8G2Z - chains 1V and LJ of the 431 polymer chains in the assembly; structure by electron microscopy, 4.10 A resolution (low resolution: residue-level contacts below are approximate; hydrogen-bond / salt-bridge calls are withheld).

== Chain 1V ==
Molecule: DNA polymerase delta C4-type zinc-finger protein
Source organism: Tetrahymena thermophila
Reference sequence: I7M279 (I7M279_TETTS); residues 1-269 here = UniProt positions 1-269
Chain sequence (269 residues; each row starts with the number of its first residue):
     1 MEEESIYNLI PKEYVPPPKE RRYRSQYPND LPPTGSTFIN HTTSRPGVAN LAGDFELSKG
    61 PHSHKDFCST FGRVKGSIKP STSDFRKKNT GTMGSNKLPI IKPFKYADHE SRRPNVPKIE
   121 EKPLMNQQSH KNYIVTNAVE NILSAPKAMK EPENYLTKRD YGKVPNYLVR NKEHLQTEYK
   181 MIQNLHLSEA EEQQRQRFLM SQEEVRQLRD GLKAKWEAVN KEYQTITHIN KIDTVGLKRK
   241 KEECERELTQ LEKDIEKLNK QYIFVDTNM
Disordered / not traced: 75-80

== Chain LJ ==
Molecule: Tubulin beta chain
Source organism: Tetrahymena thermophila
Reference sequence: P41352 (TBB_TETTH); numbering as in UniProt (aligned over 1-443)
Chain sequence (443 residues; numbered 1 to 443; the number before each row is that of its first residue):
     1 MREIVHIQGG QCGNQIGAKF WEVISDEHGI DPTGTYHGDS DLQLERINVY YNEATGGRYV
    61 PRAILMDLEP GTMDSVRAGP FGQLFRPDNF VFGQTGAGNN WAKGHYTEGA ELIDSVLDVV
   121 RKEAEGCDCL QGFQITHSLG GGTGSGMGTL LISKVREEYP DRIMETFSVV PSPKVSDTVV
   181 EPYNATLSVH QLVENADECM VIDNEALYDI CFRTLKLTTP TYGDLNHLVS AAMSGVTCCL
   241 RFPGQLNSDL RKLAVNLIPF PRLHFFMIGF APLTSRGSQQ YRALTVPELT QQMFDAKNMM
   301 CAADPRHGRY LTASALFRGR MSTKEVDEQM LNVQNKNSSY FVEWIPNNIK SSICDIPPKG
   361 LKMAVTFVGN STAIQEMFKR VAEQFTAMFR RKAFLHWYTG EGMDEMEFTE AESNMNDLVS
   421 EYQQYQDATA EEEGEFEEEE GEN
Disordered / not traced: 431-443

== Chain 1V / chain LJ interface ==
Pairs across the interface - 46 pairs, chain 1V then chain LJ:
  His41(1V) - Asp128(LJ)
  Thr42(1V) - Cys127(LJ)
  Thr42(1V) - Asp128(LJ)
  Pro61(1V) - Asp161(LJ)
  His62(1V) - Asp161(LJ)
  His62(1V) - Arg162(LJ)
  Asp66(1V) - Glu158(LJ)
  Cys68(1V) - Arg121(LJ)
  Cys68(1V) - Glu158(LJ)
  Ser69(1V) - Arg121(LJ)
  Ser69(1V) - Glu125(LJ)
  Thr70(1V) - Arg121(LJ)
  Arg73(1V) - Arg121(LJ)
  Thr82(1V) - Tyr106(LJ)
  Thr82(1V) - Gly402(LJ)
  Thr82(1V) - Met403(LJ)
  Thr82(1V) - Glu407(LJ)
  Phe85(1V) - Met406(LJ)
  Phe85(1V) - Glu407(LJ)
  Arg86(1V) - His190(LJ)
  Arg86(1V) - Gln191(LJ)
  Arg86(1V) - Glu410(LJ)
  Lys87(1V) - Glu410(LJ)
  Lys88(1V) - Glu194(LJ)
  Lys88(1V) - Glu410(LJ)
  Lys88(1V) - Ser413(LJ)
  Lys88(1V) - Asn414(LJ)
  Asn89(1V) - Glu194(LJ)
  Asn89(1V) - Arg262(LJ)
  Gly91(1V) - Glu194(LJ)
  Thr92(1V) - Arg156(LJ)
  Thr92(1V) - Glu194(LJ)
  Met93(1V) - Val193(LJ)
  Met93(1V) - Glu194(LJ)
  Met93(1V) - Ala196(LJ)
  Met93(1V) - Pro261(LJ)
  Met93(1V) - Arg262(LJ)
  Met93(1V) - His264(LJ)
  Gly94(1V) - Glu194(LJ)
  Gly94(1V) - Arg262(LJ)
  Ser95(1V) - Arg262(LJ)
  Asn96(1V) - Phe260(LJ)
  Asn96(1V) - Pro261(LJ)
  Asn96(1V) - Arg262(LJ)
  Asn96(1V) - Leu263(LJ)
  Asn96(1V) - Glu421(LJ)
Interface residues without a listed pair, chain 1V (26 interface residues in all): Phe71, Ser81, Ser83, Asp84, Thr90
Interface residues without a listed pair, chain LJ (31 interface residues in all): Leu117, Asn195, Asp197, Glu401

== In short ==
26 residues of chain 1V and 31 residues of chain LJ are in contact.
Chain 1V is DNA polymerase delta C4-type zinc-finger protein and chain LJ is Tubulin beta chain, both from
Tetrahymena thermophila; the structure, 48-nm doublet microtubule from Tetrahymena thermophila strain CU428,
was determined by electron microscopy together with 8G3D from the same study.
